8J7S - chains B and D of the 16 polymer chains in the assembly; structure by electron microscopy, 2.84 A resolution.

== Chain B ==
Name: TIR domain-containing protein
Organism: Maribacter polysiphoniae
Reference sequence: A0A316E683 (A0A316E683_9FLAO); residues 1-418 here = UniProt positions 1-418
Chain sequence (418 residues; row label = number of the first residue in the row):
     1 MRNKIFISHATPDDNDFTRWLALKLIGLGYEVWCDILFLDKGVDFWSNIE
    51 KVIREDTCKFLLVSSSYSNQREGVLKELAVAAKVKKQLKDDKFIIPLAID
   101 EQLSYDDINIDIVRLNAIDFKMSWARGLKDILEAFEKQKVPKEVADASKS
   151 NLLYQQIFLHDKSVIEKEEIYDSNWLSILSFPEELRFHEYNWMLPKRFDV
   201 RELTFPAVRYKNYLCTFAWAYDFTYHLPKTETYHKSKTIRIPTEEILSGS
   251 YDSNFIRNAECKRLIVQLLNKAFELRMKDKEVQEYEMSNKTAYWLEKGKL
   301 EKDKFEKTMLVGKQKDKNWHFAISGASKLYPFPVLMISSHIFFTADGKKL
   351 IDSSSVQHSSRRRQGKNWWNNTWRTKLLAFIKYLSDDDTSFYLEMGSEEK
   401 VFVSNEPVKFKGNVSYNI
From the paper describing this entry:
  - binding site for the 24-nt DNA strand (chain D): Arg201, Asn270, Lys328, Ser359, Lys366
  - binding site for the 19-nt RNA strand: Arg209, Lys211, Glu260, Arg263, Ser288, His340, His358, Arg361, Arg362
  - binding site for the 19-nt RNA strand: Arg257
  - binding site for the 24-nt DNA strand: Lys313, Lys315
  - self-association interface (contacts with another copy of this molecule): Lys83
  - catalytic residues: Glu77 (proposed by the authors, not directly observed)

== Chain D ==
Molecule: 24-nt DNA strand
Sequence (24 nucleotides; numbered 8 to 31; the number before each row is that of its first residue):
     8 TAATAGATTAGAGCCGTCAATAGA
Unresolved in the structure: 28-31

== Interface between chain B and chain D ==
Pairs across the interface - 16 pairs, chain B then chain D:
  Arg201(B) - DT11(D)  hydrogen bond to the phosphate
  Arg201(B) - DA12(D)  salt bridge to the phosphate
  Arg263(B) - DA12(D)  hydrogen bond to the base
  Arg263(B) - DG13(D)  sugar contact
  Val266(B) - DA14(D)  phosphate contact
  Gln267(B) - DA12(D)  sugar contact
  Asn270(B) - DG13(D)  hydrogen bond to the phosphate
  Lys328(B) - DA14(D)  salt bridge to the phosphate
  His358(B) - DG20(D)  hydrogen bond to the base
  His358(B) - DC21(D)  base contact
  Arg362(B) - DC22(D)  sugar contact
  Arg363(B) - DG23(D)  phosphate contact
  Lys366(B) - DG23(D)  phosphate contact
  Lys366(B) - DT24(D)  salt bridge to the phosphate
  Lys366(B) - DA26(D)  base contact
  Asn367(B) - DA27(D)  base contact
Other interface residues (no listed pair), chain B (12 interface residues in all): Ser359
Other interface residues (no listed pair), chain D (13 interface residues in all): DT15, DC25

== Summary ==
12 residues of chain B and 13 residues of chain D are in contact; the contacts include 4 hydrogen bonds and 3
salt bridges. Polar pairs include Arg263(B)-DA12(D), His358(B)-DG20(D) and Arg201(B)-DT11(D). The paper
reports the catalytic residue Glu77(B); a binding site for the 19-nt RNA strand at Arg209(B), Lys211(B) and
Glu260(B) among others.
Chain B is TIR domain-containing protein (Maribacter polysiphoniae) and chain D is a 24-nt DNA strand; the
structure, Structure of the SPARTA complex, was determined by electron microscopy.
